6YD0 - chains B and G of the 4 polymer chains in the assembly; structure by X-ray diffraction, 1.95 A resolution.

# Chain B
Molecule: Methane monooxygenase
Source organism: Methylosinus trichosporium OB3b
Reference sequence: A0A2D2D5X7 (A0A2D2D5X7_METTR); numbering as in UniProt (aligned over 1-395)
Chain sequence (395 residues; row label = number of the first residue in the row):
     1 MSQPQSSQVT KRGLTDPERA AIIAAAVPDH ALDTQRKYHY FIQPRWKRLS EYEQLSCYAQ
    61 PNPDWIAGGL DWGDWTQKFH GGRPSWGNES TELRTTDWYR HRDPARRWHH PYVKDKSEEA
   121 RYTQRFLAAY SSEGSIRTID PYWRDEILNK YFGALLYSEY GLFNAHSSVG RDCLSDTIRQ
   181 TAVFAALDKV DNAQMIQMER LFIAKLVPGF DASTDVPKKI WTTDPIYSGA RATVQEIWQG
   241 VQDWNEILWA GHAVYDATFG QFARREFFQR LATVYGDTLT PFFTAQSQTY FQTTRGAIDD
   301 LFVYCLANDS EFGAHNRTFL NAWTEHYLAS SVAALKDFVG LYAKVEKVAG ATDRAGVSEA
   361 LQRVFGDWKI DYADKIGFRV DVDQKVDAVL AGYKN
Not modelled in the structure: 1-3, 394-395

# Chain G
Molecule: Methane monooxygenase regulatory protein B
Source organism: Methylosinus trichosporium OB3b
Reference sequence: P27356 (MMOB_METTR); residues 1-138 here = UniProt positions 1-138
Chain sequence (138 residues; each row starts with the number of its first residue):
     1 MSSAHNAYNA GIMQKTGKAF ADEFFAEENQ VVHESNAVVL VLMKSDEIDA IIEDIVLKGG
    61 KAKNPSIVVE DKAGFWWIKA DGAIEIDAAE AGELLGKPFS VYDLLINVSS TVGRAYTLGT
   121 KFTITSELMG LDRALTDI
Not modelled in the structure: 1-2
Reported in the primary citation:
  - conformationally variable residues (domain motion, order/disorder transition): M1 to S35, N36 to D81, G82 to S126, E127 to I138

# Chain B / chain G interface
Contacting residue pairs - 11 pairs, chain B then chain G:
  Q5(B) - E70(G)
  Q5(B) - D71(G)  hydrogen bond (side chain-backbone)
  S6(B) - A7(G)
  S6(B) - Y8(G)  hydrogen bond (side chain-backbone)
  S6(B) - N9(G)  hydrogen bond (side chain-backbone)
  S6(B) - E70(G)  hydrogen bond
  S7(B) - N9(G)
  S7(B) - E70(G)  hydrogen bond
  S7(B) - K72(G)  hydrogen bond
  R12(B) - A73(G)  hydrogen bond (side chain-backbone)
  R12(B) - G74(G)
Other interface residues (no listed pair), chain B (6 interface residues in all): Q8, V9

# Summary
Chain B and chain G form an interface of 6 and 8 residues respectively, with 7 hydrogen bonds. Among the polar
pairs are Q5(B)-D71(G), S6(B)-Y8(G) and S6(B)-N9(G). The paper reports conformational variability at M1(G),
N36(G) and G82(G) among others.
Here chain B is Methane monooxygenase and chain G is Methane monooxygenase regulatory protein B, both from
Methylosinus trichosporium OB3b. Entry 6YD0 (XFEL structure of the Soluble methane monooxygenase hydroxylase
and regulatory subunit complex, from Methylosinus trichosporium OB3b ...) was determined by X-ray diffraction
together with 6YDI, 6YDU and 6YY3 from the same study.
